Entry 5YZ3 (X-ray diffraction, 2.54 A resolution); this record covers chains B and F of the 6 polymer chains in the assembly.

Chain B:
Protein: Tubulin beta-2B chain
Organism: Bos taurus
UniProtKB: Q6B856 (TBB2B_BOVIN); numbering as in UniProt (aligned over 1-445)
Sequence (445 residues; each row starts with the number of its first residue):
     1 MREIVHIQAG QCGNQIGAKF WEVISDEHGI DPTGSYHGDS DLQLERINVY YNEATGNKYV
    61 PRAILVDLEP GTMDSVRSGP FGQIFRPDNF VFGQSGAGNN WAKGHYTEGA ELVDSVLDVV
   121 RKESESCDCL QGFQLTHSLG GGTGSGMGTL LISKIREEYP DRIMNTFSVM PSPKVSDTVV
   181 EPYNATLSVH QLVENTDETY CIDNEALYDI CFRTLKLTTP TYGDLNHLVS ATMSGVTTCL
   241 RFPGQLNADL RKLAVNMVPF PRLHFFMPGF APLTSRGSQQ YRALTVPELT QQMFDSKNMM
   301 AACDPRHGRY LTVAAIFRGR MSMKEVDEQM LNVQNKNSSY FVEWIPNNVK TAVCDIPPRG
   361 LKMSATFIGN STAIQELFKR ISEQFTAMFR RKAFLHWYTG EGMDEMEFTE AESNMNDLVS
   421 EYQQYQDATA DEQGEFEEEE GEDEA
Not modelled in the structure: 1, 429-445
Ion coordination: Mg2+: Gln11 (together with GDP)
Ligand contacts:
  - 94U (N-[4-(diethylamino)phenyl]-4H-pyrrolo[2,3-d][1,3]thiazole-5-carboxamide): Tyr50, Gln134, Asn165, Phe167, Glu198, Tyr200, Val236, Thr237, Cys239, Leu240, Leu246, Leu250, Leu253, Met257, Ala314, Ala315, Ile316, Lys350, Thr351, Ala352, Ile368
  - GDP (guanosine-5'-diphosphate): Gly10, Gln11, Cys12, Gln15, Ile16, Asp67, Ala97, Asn99, Ser138, Gly140, Gly141, Gly142, Thr143, Gly144, Ser145, Val169, Pro171, Val175, Asp177, Glu181, Asn204, Leu207, Tyr222, Leu225, Asn226
UniProt features mapped onto this chain:
  - motif: Met1 to Ile4 (MREI motif)
  - binding site (GTP): Gln11, Glu69, Ser138, Gly142, Thr143, Gly144, Asn204, Asn226
  - binding site (Mg(2+)): Glu69
  - modified residue: Ser40 (Phosphoserine), Thr55 (Phosphothreonine), Lys58 (N6-acetyllysine), Ser172 (Phosphoserine), Thr285 (Phosphothreonine), Thr290 (Phosphothreonine), Arg318 (Omega-N-methylarginine), Glu438 (5-glutamyl polyglutamate)
  - cross-link (Glycyl lysine isopeptide (Lys-Gly)): Lys58 (interchain with G-Cter in ubiquitin), Lys324 (interchain with G-Cter in ubiquitin)

Chain F:
Protein: Tubulin Tyrosine Ligase
Organism: Gallus gallus
UniProtKB: E1BQ43 (E1BQ43_CHICK); residue numbers follow UniProt; this construct covers 1-378
Sequence (384 residues; row label = number of the first residue in the row):
     1 MYTFVVRDEN SSVYAEVSRL LLATGQWKRL RKDNPRFNLM LGERNRLPFG RLGHEPGLVQ
    61 LVNYYRGADK LCRKASLVKL IKTSPELSES CTWFPESYVI YPTNLKTPVA PAQNGIRHLI
   121 NNTRTDEREV FLAAYNRRRE GREGNVWIAK SSAGAKGEGI LISSEASELL DFIDEQGQVH
   181 VIQKYLEKPL LLEPGHRKFD IRSWVLVDHL YNIYLYREGV LRTSSEPYNS ANFQDKTCHL
   241 TNHCIQKEYS KNYGRYEEGN EMFFEEFNQY LMDALNTTLE NSILLQIKHI IRSCLMCIEP
   301 AISTKHLHYQ SFQLFGFDFM VDEELKVWLI EVNGAPACAQ KLYAELCQGI VDVAISSVFP
   361 LADTGQKTSQ PTSIFIKLHH HHHH
Not modelled in the structure: 104-125, 150-160, 248-251, 363-371, 381-384
Differences from the reference sequence: expression tag (379-384)
Ligand contacts: AMP-PCP (ACP; phosphomethylphosphonic acid adenylate ester): Lys74, Pro95, Ile148, Gln183, Lys184, Tyr185, Leu186, Lys198, Asp200, Arg202, Arg222, His239, Leu240, Thr241, Asn242, Asp318, Met320, Ile330, Glu331, Asn333

Chain B / chain F interface:
Residue-residue contacts - 9 pairs, chain B then chain F:
  Leu331(B) with Pro56(F); Gly57(F)
  Gln334(B) with Arg36(F)
  Asn335(B) with Thr3(F); Arg36(F), hydrogen bond; Gly57(F); Leu58(F)
  Ser338(B) with Leu30(F); Asn34(F), hydrogen bond
Also at the interface, not in a pair above, chain B (5 interface residues in all): Asn347
Also at the interface, not in a pair above, chain F (8 interface residues in all): Glu55

Summary:
5 residues of chain B and 8 residues of chain F are in contact, with 2 hydrogen bonds. Among the polar pairs
are Asn335(B)-Arg36(F) and Ser338(B)-Asn34(F). Chain B binds GDP and compound 94U. Ligands of chain F:
AMP-PCP.
Chain B is Tubulin beta-2B chain (Bos taurus) and chain F is Tubulin Tyrosine Ligase (Gallus gallus); the
structure, Crystal structure of T2R-TTL-28 complex, was determined by X-ray diffraction.
